Entry 3Q3O (X-ray diffraction, 1.95 A resolution); this record covers chains A and E of the 4 polymer chains in the assembly.

== Chain A ==
Name: Toluene-4-monooxygenase system protein A
Source organism: Pseudomonas mendocina
Notes: EC 1.14.13.-
Reference sequence: Q6Q8Q7 (Q6Q8Q7_PSEME); numbering as in UniProt (aligned over 1-500)
Sequence (500 residues; each row starts with the number of its first residue):
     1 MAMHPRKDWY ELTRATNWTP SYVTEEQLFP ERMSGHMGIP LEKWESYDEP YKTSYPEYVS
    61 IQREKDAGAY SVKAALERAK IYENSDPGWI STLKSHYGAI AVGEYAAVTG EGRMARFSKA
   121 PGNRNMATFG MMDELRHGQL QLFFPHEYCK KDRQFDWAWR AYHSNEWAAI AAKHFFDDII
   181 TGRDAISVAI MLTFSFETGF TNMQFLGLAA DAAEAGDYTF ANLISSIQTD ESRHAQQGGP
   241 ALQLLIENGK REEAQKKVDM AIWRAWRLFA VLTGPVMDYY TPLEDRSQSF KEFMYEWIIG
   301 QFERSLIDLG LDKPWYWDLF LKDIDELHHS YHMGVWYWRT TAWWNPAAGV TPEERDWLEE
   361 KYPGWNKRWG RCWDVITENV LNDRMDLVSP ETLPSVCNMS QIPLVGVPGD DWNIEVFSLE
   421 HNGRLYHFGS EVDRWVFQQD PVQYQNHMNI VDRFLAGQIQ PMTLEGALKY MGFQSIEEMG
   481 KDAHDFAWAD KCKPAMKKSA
Not modelled in the structure: 1, 493-500
Metal / ion sites: Fe ion site 1: E104, E134, H137 (together with phenol); Fe ion site 2: E134, E197, E231, H234 (together with phenol)
Ligand contacts:
  - phenol (IPH), molecule 1: M3, H4, P5, R6, W9, S54, P56, E57
  - phenol (IPH), molecule 2: A99, I100, F176, Q204, L268, F269, L272, T273
  - phenol (IPH), molecule 3: I100, G103, E104, A107, E134, F176, I180, F196, E197, T201, F205, E231
  - phenol (IPH), molecule 4: W167, W338, T341, L393, P394, V396, P403, I450, V451, M471
  - phenol (IPH), molecule 5: W167, Y331, G334, V335, W338, T341, P394, P403, V405

== Chain E ==
Name: Toluene-4-monooxygenase system protein D
Source organism: Pseudomonas mendocina
Notes: EC 1.14.13.-
Reference sequence: Q00459 (TMOD_PSEME); residue numbers follow UniProt; this construct covers 1-103
Sequence (103 residues; each row starts with the number of its first residue):
     1 MSTLADQALH NNNVGPIIRA GDLVEPVIET AEIDNPGKEI TVEDRRAYVR IAAEGELILT
    61 RKTLEEQLGR PFNMQELEIN LASFAGQIQA DEDQIRFYFD KTM
Not modelled in the structure: 1

== Interface between chain A and chain E ==
Residue-residue contacts (73):
  R6(A) with Q75(E)
  K7(A) with E92(E)
  P50(A) with I88(E)
  Y51(A) with E78(E); L81(E)
  K52(A) with Q75(E)
  T53(A) with Q75(E)
  E57(A) with Q75(E), hydrogen bond
  I61(A) with I79(E), hydrophobic
  Q62(A) with E78(E)
  E64(A) with I79(E)
  K65(A) with E78(E), salt bridge
  N202(A) with S83(E), hydrogen bond
  L206(A) with Y48(E); A82(E), hydrophobic; S83(E)
  A209(A) with A47(E)
  A210(A) with R45(E); A47(E)
  A213(A) with R46(E); A47(E), hydrophobic
  E214(A) with R46(E), salt bridge
  N222(A) with R19(E), hydrogen bond
  S225(A) with R19(E), hydrogen bond
  S226(A) with R19(E)
  Q228(A) with A82(E)
  T229(A) with E78(E); I79(E); L81(E); A82(E)
  S232(A) with L81(E); A82(E), hydrogen bond (side chain-backbone); S83(E); F84(E)
  R233(A) with E78(E), salt bridge
  Q236(A) with F84(E)
  Q288(A) with R45(E)
  F293(A) with Y48(E)
  Y295(A) with L4(E), hydrophobic; A5(E), hydrophobic
  E296(A) with Y48(E), hydrogen bond; R50(E), salt bridge
  W297(A) with Y48(E), hydrogen bond; R50(E); S83(E)
  I299(A) with A5(E); A8(E), hydrophobic; L9(E)
  G300(A) with A8(E); N11(E)
  Q301(A) with I17(E); R50(E); S83(E), hydrogen bond; F84(E)
  E303(A) with L9(E)
  R304(A) with L9(E); N11(E), hydrogen bond (side chain-backbone); N12(E); F99(E); K101(E), hydrogen bond (side chain-backbone); M103(E)
  I307(A) with L9(E), hydrophobic; K101(E); M103(E), hydrophobic
  D308(A) with Q87(E); F99(E); D100(E), hydrogen bond (side chain-backbone); K101(E), hydrogen bond (side chain-backbone)
  L309(A) with Q87(E)
  K313(A) with L9(E)
  D318(A) with S2(E)
  L321(A) with S2(E); A5(E), hydrophobic
Also at the interface, not in a pair above, chain A (50 interface residues in all): P5, G207, A221, D230, Q243, S287, K291, G310, W317
Also at the interface, not in a pair above, chain E (34 interface residues in all): D6, E76, N80, A85, A90, T102

== Summary ==
The interface between chain A and chain E involves 50 residues on one side and 34 on the other; the contacts
include 12 hydrogen bonds and 4 salt bridges. Polar pairs include K65(A)-E78(E), E214(A)-R46(E) and
R233(A)-E78(E). Bound to chain A: 5 copies of phenol.
Chain A is Toluene-4-monooxygenase system protein A and chain E is Toluene-4-monooxygenase system protein D,
both from Pseudomonas mendocina; the structure, Toluene 4 monooxygenase HD complex with phenol, was determined
by X-ray diffraction, deposited together with 3Q14, 3Q2A, 3Q3M, 3Q3N, 3RI7 and 3RMK.
